Entry 8KD3 (electron microscopy, 2.90 A resolution); this record covers chains S and X of the 16 polymer chains in the assembly.

== Chain S ==
Molecule: Histone H3
From: Xenopus laevis
Reference sequence: A0A310TTQ1 (A0A310TTQ1_XENLA); residues 1-135 here correspond to UniProt positions 2-136 (UniProt number = residue number + 1)
Sequence (135 residues; each row starts with the number of its first residue):
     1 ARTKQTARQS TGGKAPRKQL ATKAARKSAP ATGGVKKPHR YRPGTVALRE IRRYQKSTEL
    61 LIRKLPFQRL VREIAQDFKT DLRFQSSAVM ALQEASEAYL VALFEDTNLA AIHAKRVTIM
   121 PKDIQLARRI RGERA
Not modelled in the structure: 1-7, 13-35, 134-135
Modified positions: Lys36 (N-trimethyllysine; M3L)
Sequence notes: engineered mutation Gln9 (Lys10 in A0A310TTQ1), Ala110 (Cys111 in A0A310TTQ1)

== Chain X ==
Molecule: 187bp DNA
Sequence (187 nucleotides; numbered -93 to 93; the number before each row is that of its first residue; numbers below 1 keep their minus sign (DG-93 is residue -93)):
   -93 GCGGTGGCGG CCGCTCTAGA ACAGGATGTA TATATCTGAC ACGTGCCTGG AGACTAGGGA
   -33 GTAATCCCCT TGGCGGTTAA AACGCGGGGG ACAGCGCGTA CGTGCGTTTA AGCGGTGCTA
    27 GAGCTGTCTA CGACCAATTG AGCGGCCTCG GCACCGGGAT TCTCCAGGGC GGCCGCGTAT
    87 AGGGTCC
Not modelled in the structure: -93 to -89, 76-93

== Interface between chain S and chain X ==
Residue-residue contacts - 23 pairs, chain S then chain X:
  His39(S) - DC71(X)  phosphate contact
  Arg40(S) - DG-8(X)  base contact
  Arg40(S) - DG-7(X)  sugar contact
  Arg40(S) - DC71(X)  phosphate contact
  Tyr41(S) - DC70(X)  sugar contact
  Arg42(S) - DG-5(X)  salt bridge to the phosphate
  Pro43(S) - DG-6(X)  sugar contact
  Thr45(S) - DC70(X)  phosphate contact
  Gln68(S) - DT-23(X)  phosphate contact
  Arg72(S) - DT-23(X)  salt bridge to the phosphate
  Arg83(S) - DT-24(X)  hydrogen bond to the sugar
  Arg83(S) - DT-23(X)  phosphate contact
  Phe84(S) - DT-24(X)  sugar contact
  Phe84(S) - DT-23(X)  hydrogen bond to the phosphate
  Gln85(S) - DT-24(X)  phosphate contact
  Ser86(S) - DT-24(X)  hydrogen bond to the phosphate
  Lys115(S) - DA-3(X)  phosphate contact
  Arg116(S) - DA-3(X)  phosphate contact
  Arg116(S) - DC-2(X)  salt bridge to the phosphate
  Val117(S) - DG-4(X)  sugar contact
  Val117(S) - DA-3(X)  hydrogen bond to the phosphate
  Thr118(S) - DA-3(X)  hydrogen bond to the phosphate
  Met120(S) - DA-3(X)  phosphate contact
Other interface residues (no listed pair), chain S (19 interface residues in all): Lys37, Arg63
Other interface residues (no listed pair), chain X (13 interface residues in all): DA-14, DA72

== In short ==
19 residues of chain S face 13 of chain X across their interface, with 5 hydrogen bonds and 3 salt bridges.
Polar pairs include Arg83(S)-DT-24(X), Phe84(S)-DT-23(X) and Ser86(S)-DT-24(X).
Chain S is Histone H3 (Xenopus laevis) and chain X is 187bp DNA; the structure, Rpd3S in complex with
nucleosome with H3K36MLA modification, H3K9Q mutation and 187bp DNA, was determined by electron microscopy
(same publication as 8KC7, 8KD2, 8KD4, 8KD5, 8KD6 and 8KD7).
